Entry 7RDV (X-ray diffraction, 2.90 A resolution); this record covers chains A and B of the 3 polymer chains in the assembly.

[Chain A]
Name: H-2 class II histocompatibility antigen, A-D alpha chain
Source organism: Mus musculus
UniProt: P04228 (HA2D_MOUSE); residues 1-178 here correspond to UniProt positions 28-205 (UniProt number = residue number + 27)
Chain sequence (181 residues; row label = number of the first residue in the row):
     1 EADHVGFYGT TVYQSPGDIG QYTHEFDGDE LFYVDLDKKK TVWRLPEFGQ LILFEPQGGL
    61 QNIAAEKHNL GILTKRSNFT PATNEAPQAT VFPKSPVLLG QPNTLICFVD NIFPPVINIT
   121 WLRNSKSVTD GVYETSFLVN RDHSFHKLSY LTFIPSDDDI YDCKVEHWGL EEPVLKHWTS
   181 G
Sequence notes: expression tag (179-181)
Disulfides: Cys107-Cys163
Covalent attachments: N-acetylglucosamine (NAG) linked to Asn78, Asn118
UniProt features mapped onto this chain:
  - glycosylation: Asn118 (N-linked (GlcNAc...) asparagine)

[Chain B]
Name: H-2 class II histocompatibility antigen, A-D beta chain
Source organism: Mus musculus
UniProt: P01921 (HB2D_MOUSE); the construct lacks a stretch of the UniProt sequence, so the offset changes along the chain: 4-94 = UniProt 31-121; 95-188 = UniProt 123-216
Chain sequence (186 residues; row label = number of the first residue in the row):
     4 ERHFVVQFKG ECYYTNGTQR IRLVTRYIYN REEYVRYDSD VGEYRAVTEL GRPDAEYWNS
    64 QPEILERTRA EVDTACRHNY EGPETSTSLR R
   94A L
    95 EQPNVAISLS RTEALNHHNT LVCSVTDFYP AKIKVRWFRN GQEETVGVSS TQLIRNGDWT
   155 FQVLVMLEMT PHQGEVYTCH VEHPSLKSPI TVEW
Unresolved in the structure: 105-113, 132-137
Disulfides: Cys15-Cys79, Cys117-Cys173
UniProt features mapped onto this chain:
  - glycosylation: Asn19 (N-linked (GlcNAc...) asparagine)

[How chain A and chain B interact]
Contacting residue pairs (106):
  Glu1(A) with Tyr16(B)
  Ala2(A) with Tyr17(B); Thr18(B)
  Asp3(A) with Tyr17(B), hydrogen bond (backbone-backbone); Thr18(B); Asn19(B), hydrogen bond (side chain-backbone)
  His4(A) with Cys15(B); Tyr16(B); Tyr17(B), hydrogen bond (backbone-backbone)
  Val5(A) with Cys15(B); Tyr16(B), hydrophobic
  Gly6(A) with Gly13(B); Glu14(B); Cys15(B), hydrogen bond (backbone-backbone)
  Phe7(A) with Gly13(B); Glu14(B)
  Tyr8(A) with Gly13(B), hydrogen bond (backbone-backbone); Cys15(B), hydrophobic; Tyr17(B); Asn82(B); Glu87(B)
  Gly9(A) with Phe11(B)
  Thr10(A) with Phe11(B)
  Thr11(A) with Val9(B); Gln10(B); Phe11(B), hydrogen bond (backbone-backbone)
  Val12(A) with Val9(B)
  Tyr13(A) with Val8(B); Val9(B), hydrogen bond (backbone-backbone)
  Gln14(A) with His6(B); Phe7(B); Val8(B)
  Ser15(A) with Phe7(B), hydrogen bond (backbone-backbone)
  Pro16(A) with Arg5(B); His6(B); Phe7(B)
  Phe26(A) with Glu87(B); Ser91(B); Leu92(B), hydrophobic
  Asp27(A) with Arg149(B), hydrogen bond (backbone-side chain)
  Gly28(A) with Arg149(B)
  Asp29(A) with Tyr123(B); Arg149(B), salt bridge; Trp153(B)
  Glu30(A) with Trp153(B), hydrogen bond (backbone-side chain)
  Leu31(A) with Glu87(B); Ser91(B); Trp153(B), hydrophobic
  Arg44(A) with Gly151(B), hydrogen bond (side chain-backbone); Trp153(B)
  Leu45(A) with Arg94(B); Trp153(B), hydrophobic
  Glu47(A) with Arg94(B), salt bridge
  Phe48(A) with Thr90(B); Ser91(B)
  Leu51(A) with Ser89(B); Thr90(B)
  Ile52(A) with Pro86(B), hydrophobic; Thr90(B)
  Glu66(A) with Val9(B); Gln10(B); Phe11(B), hydrogen bond (side chain-backbone)
  Leu70(A) with Phe7(B), hydrophobic; Val9(B), hydrophobic
  Leu73(A) with Tyr32(B), hydrophobic; Tyr37(B)
  Thr74(A) with Phe7(B); Tyr32(B)
  Arg76(A) with Leu53(B), hydrogen bond (side chain-backbone); Pro56(B); Asp57(B), salt bridge
  Ser77(A) with Tyr32(B), hydrogen bond; Leu53(B)
  Phe79(A) with Phe7(B)
  Thr80(A) with Phe7(B); Tyr32(B), hydrogen bond (backbone-side chain); Asn33(B), hydrogen bond (backbone-side chain)
  Pro81(A) with His6(B); Phe7(B), hydrophobic; Asn33(B)
  Ala82(A) with His6(B), hydrogen bond (backbone-backbone); Asn33(B)
  Phe92(A) with Ile148(B), hydrophobic; Asn150(B); Gln156(B)
  Pro93(A) with Gln156(B), hydrogen bond (backbone-side chain)
  Lys94(A) with Thr120(B); Gln156(B)
  Pro96(A) with Ser118(B); Thr120(B)
  Ile106(A) with Asn150(B)
  Phe113(A) with Val8(B), hydrophobic; Gln10(B); Asn33(B); Arg34(B)
  Asn140(A) with Lys12(B), hydrogen bond (backbone-side chain)
  Asp142(A) with Arg34(B), salt bridge
  His143(A) with Gln10(B), hydrogen bond (backbone-side chain); Lys12(B), hydrogen bond; Ile31(B); Arg34(B); Glu36(B)
  Phe145(A) with Gln10(B)
  Leu148(A) with Gly151(B)
  Tyr150(A) with Gly151(B), hydrogen bond (side chain-backbone); Asp152(B)
Also at the interface, not in a pair above, chain A (59 interface residues in all): Asn69, Ser95, Asn111, Pro114, Pro115, Thr135, Val139, Ser144, Trp168
Also at the interface, not in a pair above, chain B (48 interface residues in all): Arg29, Tyr30, Ala78, Tyr83, Asp121, Phe155

[In short]
59 residues of chain A and 48 residues of chain B are in contact; the contacts include 22 hydrogen bonds and 4
salt bridges. Polar contacts include Asp29(A)-Arg149(B), Glu47(A)-Arg94(B) and Arg76(A)-Asp57(B). Covalently
linked N-acetylglucosamine: at Asn78(A) and Asn118(A).
Here chain A is H-2 class II histocompatibility antigen, A-D alpha chain and chain B is H-2 class II
histocompatibility antigen, A-D beta chain, both from Mus musculus. Entry 7RDV (TFH TCR bound to MHC Class II
IAd presenting aggrecan epitope) was determined by X-ray diffraction.
